Entry 6UD7 (X-ray diffraction, 2.30 A resolution); this record covers chains A and D of the 4 polymer chains in the assembly.

== Chain A ==
Name: DDB1- and CUL4-associated factor 15
Organism: Homo sapiens
Reference sequence: Q66K64 (DCA15_HUMAN); numbering as in UniProt (aligned over 2-600)
Sequence (601 residues; numbered 0 to 600; the number before each row is that of its first residue; numbering starts at 0):
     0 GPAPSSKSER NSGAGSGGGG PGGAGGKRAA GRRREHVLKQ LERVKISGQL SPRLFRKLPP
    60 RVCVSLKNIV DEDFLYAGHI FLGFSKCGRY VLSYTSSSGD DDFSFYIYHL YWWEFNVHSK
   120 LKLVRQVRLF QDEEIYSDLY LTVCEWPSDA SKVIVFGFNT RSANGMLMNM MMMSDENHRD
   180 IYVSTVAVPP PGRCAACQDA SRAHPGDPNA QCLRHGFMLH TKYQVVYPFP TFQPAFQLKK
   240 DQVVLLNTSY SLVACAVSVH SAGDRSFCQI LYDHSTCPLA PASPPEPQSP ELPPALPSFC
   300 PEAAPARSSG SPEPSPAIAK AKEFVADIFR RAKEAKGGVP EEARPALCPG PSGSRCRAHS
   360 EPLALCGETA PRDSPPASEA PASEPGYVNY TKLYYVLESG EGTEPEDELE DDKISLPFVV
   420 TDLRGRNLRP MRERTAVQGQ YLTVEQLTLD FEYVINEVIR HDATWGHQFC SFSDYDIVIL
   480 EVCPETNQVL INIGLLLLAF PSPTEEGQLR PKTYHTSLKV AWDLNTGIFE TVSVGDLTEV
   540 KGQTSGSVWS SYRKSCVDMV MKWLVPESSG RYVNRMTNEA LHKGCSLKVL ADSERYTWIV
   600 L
Disordered / not traced: 0-31, 200-209, 272-385, 398-416
Construct notes: expression tag (0-1)
UniProt features mapped onto this chain:
  - binding site (Zn(2+)): C193, C196, C211, H214
  - binding site (E7820): F231, A234, F235
  - modified residue (Phosphoserine): S50, S310, S314
  - mutagenesis: V90 (V90D: Abolished interaction with DDB1, DDA1 and RBM39 in presence of indisulam), L91 (L91P: Abolished interaction with DDB1, DDA1 and RBM39 in presence of indisulam), W112 (W112R: Abolished interaction with DDB1, DDA1 and RBM39 in presence of indisulam), F129 (F129S/V: Abolished interaction with DDB1, DDA1 and RBM39 in presence of indisulam), V182 (V182D: Decreased interaction with DDB1, DDA1 and RBM39 in presence of indisulam), C196 (C196Y: Decreased interaction with DDB1, DDA1 and RBM39 in presence of indisulam), Q232 (Q232R: Decreased interaction with RBM39 in presence of indisulam, without affecting interaction with DDA1 and DDB1), L244 (L244P: Decreased interaction with DDB1, DDA1 and RBM39 in presence of indisulam), L392 (L392P: Decreased interaction with DDA1 and RBM39 in presence of indisulam), T420 (T420P: Decreased interaction with DDA1 and RBM39 in presence of indisulam), E444 (E444K: Decreased interaction with DDA1 and RBM39 in presence of indisulam), V453 (V453D: Decreased interaction with DDA1 and RBM39 in presence of indisulam), 1 further mutagenesis entry in UniProt
Small-molecule neighbours: Indisulam (EF6; N~1~-(3-chloro-1H-indol-7-yl)benzene-1,4-disulfonamide): T230, F231, Q232, P233, A234, F235, V477, I478, R552, V556, V559, M560, L563
What the authors report for this chain:
  - contacts within the chain: R52-R55
  - binding site for Indisulam: T230, Q232, A234, F235, V559

== Chain D ==
Name: DET1- and DDB1-associated protein 1
Organism: Homo sapiens
Reference sequence: Q9BW61 (DDA1_HUMAN); numbering as in UniProt (aligned over 2-102)
Sequence (101 residues; each row starts with the number of its first residue):
     2 ADFLKGLPVY NKSNFSRFHA DSVCKASNRR PSVYLPTREY PSEQIIVTEK TNILLRYLHQ
    62 QWDKKNAAKK RDQEQVELEG ESSAPPRKVA RTDSPDMHED T
Disordered / not traced: 2-3, 77-102
UniProt features mapped onto this chain:
  - modified residue: A2 (N-acetylalanine), S33 (Phosphoserine), S95 (Phosphoserine)

== How chain A and chain D interact ==
Residue-residue contacts (25; chain A residue first):
  D461(A) - W63(D)
  T463(A) - K70(D)
  E480(A) - N53(D)
  T485(A) - K51(D)
  Q487(A) - L56(D)
  L489(A) - L55(D)  hydrophobic
  L489(A) - L56(D)  hydrophobic
  L489(A) - L59(D)  hydrophobic
  K518(A) - L59(D)
  A520(A) - L56(D)  hydrophobic
  E529(A) - H60(D)
  T530(A) - H60(D)
  T530(A) - W63(D)
  V531(A) - L56(D)
  V531(A) - L59(D)
  V531(A) - H60(D)
  V531(A) - W63(D)
  S532(A) - W63(D)
  V533(A) - W63(D)
  V533(A) - K66(D)  hydrogen bond (backbone-side chain)
  D535(A) - K66(D)  salt bridge
  W562(A) - I54(D)
  W562(A) - L55(D)
  W562(A) - Y58(D)  hydrophobic
  V564(A) - I54(D)  hydrophobic
Also at the interface, not in a pair above, chain A (18 interface residues in all): L479, M558
Interface features reported in the paper:
  - residue pairs: K66(D)-V533(A) (hydrogen bond)
  - interface residues, chain D: N53(D)

== Summary ==
18 residues of chain A and 11 residues of chain D are in contact, with 1 hydrogen bond and 1 salt bridge.
Polar contacts include D535(A)-K66(D) and V533(A)-K66(D). The authors report a hydrogen bond between K66(D)
and V533(A). From the paper: a binding site for Indisulam at T230(A), Q232(A) and A234(A) among others; the
interface residue N53(D).
Chain A is DDB1- and CUL4-associated factor 15 and chain D is DET1- and DDB1-associated protein 1, both from
Homo sapiens; the structure, Crystal structure of full-length human DCAF15-DDB1(deltaBPB)-DDA1-RBM39 in
complex with indisulam, was determined by X-ray diffraction together with 6SJ7 and 6UE5 from the same study.
